PDB entry 8ACV | X-ray diffraction, 2.26 A resolution | chain A

Chain A:
Molecule: Oxidoreductase
Source organism: Hapalosiphon welwitschii UH IC-52-3
UniProt: A0A075X7C6 (A0A075X7C6_9CYAN); numbering as in UniProt (aligned over 1-290)
Sequence (310 residues; row label = number of the first residue in the row; numbers below 1 keep their minus sign (Met-19 is residue -19)):
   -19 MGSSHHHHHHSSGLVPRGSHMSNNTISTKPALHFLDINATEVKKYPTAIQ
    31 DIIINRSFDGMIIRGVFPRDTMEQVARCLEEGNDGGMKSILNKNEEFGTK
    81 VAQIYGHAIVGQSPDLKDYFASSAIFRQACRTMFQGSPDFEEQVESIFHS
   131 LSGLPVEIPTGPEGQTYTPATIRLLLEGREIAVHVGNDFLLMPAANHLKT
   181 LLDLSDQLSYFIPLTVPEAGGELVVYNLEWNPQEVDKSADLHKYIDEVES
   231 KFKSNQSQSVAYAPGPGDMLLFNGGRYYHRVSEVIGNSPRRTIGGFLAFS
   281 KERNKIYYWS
Disordered / not traced: -19 to 10, 215-219
Sequence notes: initiating methionine (-19); expression tag (-18 to 0)
Metal / ion sites: Zn2+: His164, His259 (together with 2-oxoglutaric acid)
Small-molecule neighbours: 2-oxoglutaric acid (AKG): Arg153, Ile161, His164, Ser189, Tyr190, Phe191, Leu203, Phe252, His259, Val261, Arg270, Thr272
Reported in the primary citation:
  - conformationally variable residues (helix shift): Trp210 to Gln238
  - mutagenesis - L221A: decreased catalytic activity on 12-epi-hapalindole C (6)
  - mutagenesis - V81L/I161V: increased catalytic activity on 2
  - mutagenesis - V81M/A88G/I161A: increased catalytic activity on substrate 2
  - binding site for 2-oxoglutaric acid: Arg153, Tyr190, Arg270 (from molecular simulation)

Summary:
Ligands of chain A: 2-oxoglutaric acid. The Zn2+ site is built by His164 and His259. The paper reports a
binding site for 2-oxoglutaric acid at Arg153, Tyr190 and Arg270; L221A reduces catalytic activity on
12-epi-hapalindole C (6); 3 substitutions were tested in all.
Chain A is Oxidoreductase (Hapalosiphon welwitschii UH IC-52-3); the structure, WelO5* bound to Zn(II), Cl,
and 2-oxoglutarate, was determined by X-ray diffraction, deposited together with 8AUT.
